5H1S - chains A and F of the 32 polymer chains in the assembly; structure by electron microscopy, 3.50 A resolution.

== Chain A ==
Molecule: 23S rRNA
Organism: Spinacia oleracea
Sequence (2810 nucleotides; each row starts with the number of its first residue; note: 1 number in that range is skipped by the numbering (no residue carries it; nothing is unmodelled there)):
     1 UUCAAACGAG GAAAGGCUUA CGGUGGAUAC CUAGGCACCC AGAGACGAGG AAGGGCGUAU
    61 UAAUCGACGA AAUGCUUCGG GGAGUUGAAA AUAAGCAGAG AUCCGGAGAU UCCCGAAUAG
   121 GUCAACCUUU CGAACUUCUG CUGAAUCCAU GGGCAGGCAA GAGACAACCU GGCGAACUGA
   181 AACAUCUUAG UAGCCAGAGG AAAAGAAAGC AAAAGCGAUU CCCGUAGUAG CGGCGAGCGA
   241 AAUGGGAGCA GCCUAAACCG UGAAAACGGG GUUGUGGGAG AGCAAUACAA GCGUCGUGCU
   301 GCUAGGCGAA UCAGUGGAGU GCGGAACCCU AGAUGGUGAA AGUCCAGUAG CCGAAAGCAU
   361 CACUAGCUUA UGCUCUGACC CGAGUAGCAU GGGGCACGUG GAAUCCCGUG UGAAUCAGCA
   421 AGGACCACCU UGCAAGGCUA AAUACUCCUG GGUGACCGAU AGCGAAGUAG UACCGUGAGG
   481 GAAGGGUGAA AAGAACCCCC AUCGGGGAGU GAAAUAGAAC AUGAAACCGU AAGCUCUCAA
   541 GCAGUGGGAG GGGGACCAGA CCCUGACCGC GUGCCUGUUG AAGAAUGAGC CGGCGACUCA
   601 UAGGCAGUGG CUUGGUUAAG GGAACCCACC GGAGCCGUAG CGAAAGCGAG UCUUCAUAGG
   661 GCAAUUGUCA CUGCUUAUGG ACCCGAACCU GGGUGAUCUA UCCAUGACCA GGAUGAAGCU
   721 UGGGUGAAAC UAAGUGGAGG UCCGAACCGA CUGAUGUUGA AGAAUCAGCG GAUGAGUUGU
   781 GGUUAGGGGU GAAAUGCCAC UCGAACCCAG AGCUAGCUGG UUCUCCCCGA AAUGCGUUGA
   841 GGCGCAGCAG UUGACUGGAC AUCUAGGGGU AAAGCACUGU UUCGGUGCGG GCCGCGAGAG
   901 CGGUACCAAA UCGAGGCAAA CUCUGAAUAC UAGAUAUGAC CUCCAAAUAA CAGGGGUCAA
   961 GGUCGGCCAG UGAGACGAUG GGGGAUAAGC UUCAUCGUCG AGAGGGAAAC AGCCCGGAUC
  1021 ACCAGCUAAG GCCCCUAAAU GACCGCUCAG UGAUAAAGGA GGUAGGGGUG CAGAGACAGC
  1081 CAGGAGGUUU GCCUAGAAGC AGCCACCCUU GAAAGAGUGC GUAAUAGCUC ACUGAUCGAG
  1141 CGCUCUUGCG CCGAAGAUGA ACGGGGCUAA GCGGUCUGCC GAAGCUGUGG GAUGUAAAAA
  1201 AACAUCGGUA GGGGAGCGUU CCGUGUUAGG GAGAAACGCG UGCGUGAGCC GCGUUGGACG
  1261 AAGCGGAAGC GAGAAUGUCG GCUUGAGUAA CGCAAACAUU GGUGAGAAUC CAAUGCCCCG
  1321 AAAACCUAAG GGUUCCUCCG CAAGGUUCGU CCACGGAGGG UGAGUCAGGG CCUAAGAUCA
  1381 GGCCGAAAGG CGUAGUCGAU GGACAACAGG UGAAUAUUCC UGUACUACCC CUUGUUGGUC
  1441 CCGAGGGACG GAGGAGGCUA GGUUAGCCGA AAGAUGGUUA UCGGUUCAAG GACGCAAGGU
  1501 GACCCUGUUU UUCAGGGUAA GAAGGGGUAG AGAAAAUGCC UCGAGCCAAU GUUCGAGUAC
  1561 CAGGCGCUAC GGCGCUGAAG UAACCGAUGC CAUACUCCCA GGAAAAGCUC GAACGACCUU
  1621 CAACAAAAGG GUACCUGUAC CCGAAACCGA CACAGGUAGG UAGGUAGAGA AUACCUAGGG
  1681 GCGCGAGACA ACUCUCUCUA AGGAACUCGG CAAAAUAGCC CCGUAACUUC GGGAGAAGGG
  1741 GUGCCCCCUC ACAAAGGGGG UCGAAGUGAC CAGGCCCGGG CGACUGUUUA CCAAAAACAC
  1801 AGGUCUCCGC AAAGUCGUAA GACCAUGUAU GGGGGCUGAC GCCUGCCCAG UGCCGGAAGG
  1861 UCAAGGAAGU UGGUGACCUG AUGACAGGGG AGCCGGCGAC CGAAGCCCCG GUGAACGGCG
  1921 GCCGUAACUA UAACGGUCCU AAGGUAGCGA AAUUCCUUGU CGGGUAAGUU CCGACCCGCA
  1981 CGAAAGGCGU AACGAUCUGG GCACUGUCUC GGAGAGAGGC UCGGUGAAAU AGACAUGUCU
  2041 GUGAAGAUGC GGACUACCUG CACCUGGACA GAAAGACCCU AUGAAGCUUU ACUGUUCCCU
  2101 GGGAUUGGCU UUGGGCUU
 2119A U
  2120 UCCUGCGCAG CUUAGGUGGA AGGCGAAGAA GGCCCCCUUC CGGGGGGGCC CGAGCCAUCA
  2180 GUGAGAUACC ACUCUGGAAG AGCUAGAAUU CUAACCUUGU GUCAGGACCU ACGGGCCAAG
  2240 GGACAUUCUC AGGUAGACAG UUUCUAUGGG GCGUAGGCCU CCCAAAAGGU AACGGAGGCG
  2300 UGCAAAGGUU UCCUCGGGCC GGACGGAGAU UGGCCCUCGA GUGCAAAGGC AGAAGGGAGC
  2360 UUGACUGCAA GACCCACCCG UCGAGCAGGG ACGAAAGUCG GCCUUAGUGA UCCGACGGUG
  2420 CCGAGUGGAA GGGCCGUCGC UCAACGGAUA AAAGUUACUC UAGGGAUAAC AGGCUGAUCU
  2480 UCCCCAAGAG UUCACAUCGA CGGGAAGGUU UGGCACCUCG AUGUCGGCUC UUCGCCACCU
  2540 GGGGCUGUAG UAUGUUCCAA GGGUUGGGCU GUUCGCCCAU UAAAGCGGUA CGUGAGCUGG
  2600 GUUCAGAACG UCGUGAGACA GUUCGGUCCA UAUCCGGUGU GGGCGUUAGA GCAUUGAGAG
  2660 GACCUUUCCC UAGUACGAGA GGACCGGGAA GGACGCACCU CUGGUGUACC AGUUAUCGUG
  2720 CCCACGGUAA ACGCUGGGUA GCCAAGUGCG GAGCGGAUAA CUGCUGAAAG CAUCUAAGUA
  2780 GUAAGCCCAC CCCAAGAUGA GUGCUCUCCU A
Disordered / not traced: 556-559, 1508-1514
Covalent attachments: covalent link A48-A162; covalent link G143-G151, C259-G269, U856-G962; covalent link G1527-C1539, G2151-C2169

== Chain F ==
Protein: 50S ribosomal protein L3
Organism: Spinacia oleracea
Reference sequence: A0A0K9QEC7 (A0A0K9QEC7_SPIOL); numbering as in UniProt (aligned over 85-305)
Amino-acid sequence (221 residues; row label = number of the first residue in the row):
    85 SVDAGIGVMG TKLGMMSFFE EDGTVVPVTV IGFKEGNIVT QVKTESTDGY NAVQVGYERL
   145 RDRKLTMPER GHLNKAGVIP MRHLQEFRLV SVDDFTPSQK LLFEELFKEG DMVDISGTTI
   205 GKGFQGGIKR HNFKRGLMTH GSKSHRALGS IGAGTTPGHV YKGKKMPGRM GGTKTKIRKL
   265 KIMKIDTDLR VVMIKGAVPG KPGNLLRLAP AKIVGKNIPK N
Disordered / not traced: 85, 298-305

== Chain A / chain F interface ==
Pairs across the interface (156):
  A754(A) - Gly225(F)  phosphate contact
  U755(A) - Lys227(F)  salt bridge to the phosphate
  U1158(A) - Thr240(F)  base contact
  U1158(A) - Pro241(F)  base contact
  U1158(A) - Tyr245(F)  base contact
  A1690(A) - Phe208(F)  hydrogen bond to the sugar
  A1690(A) - Gln209(F)  hydrogen bond to the sugar
  A1691(A) - Phe208(F)  sugar contact
  A1691(A) - Gly210(F)  sugar contact
  C1692(A) - Ile212(F)  phosphate contact
  C1692(A) - His229(F)  phosphate contact
  C1692(A) - Arg230(F)  salt bridge to the phosphate
  U1693(A) - His229(F)  phosphate contact
  U1693(A) - Arg230(F)  phosphate contact
  C1694(A) - His229(F)  salt bridge to the phosphate
  C1706(A) - Leu221(F)  sugar contact
  C1706(A) - His224(F)  hydrogen bond to the base
  U1707(A) - His224(F)  sugar contact
  G1709(A) - His224(F)  hydrogen bond to the base
  C1711(A) - Thr223(F)  base contact
  C1711(A) - His224(F)  base contact
  A1712(A) - Thr223(F)  sugar contact
  G2006(A) - Arg219(F)  base contact
  U2007(A) - Met222(F)  phosphate contact
  U2007(A) - Thr223(F)  sugar contact
  U2007(A) - His224(F)  sugar contact
  C2008(A) - Arg219(F)  salt bridge to the phosphate
  C2008(A) - Leu221(F)  phosphate contact
  C2008(A) - Met222(F)  hydrogen bond to the phosphate
  C2010(A) - Arg219(F)  phosphate contact
  G2011(A) - Lys218(F)  salt bridge to the phosphate
  G2011(A) - Arg219(F)  salt bridge to the phosphate
  G2012(A) - Arg230(F)  salt bridge to the phosphate
  U2038(A) - His243(F)  hydrogen bond to the phosphate
  C2039(A) - Pro241(F)  phosphate contact
  C2039(A) - His243(F)  salt bridge to the phosphate
  G2046(A) - Thr240(F)  base contact
  C2063(A) - Pro251(F)  sugar contact
  C2064(A) - Leu232(F)  sugar contact
  C2064(A) - Ile235(F)  sugar contact
  C2064(A) - Met250(F)  base contact
  U2065(A) - Ile235(F)  sugar contact
  G2066(A) - Ile235(F)  phosphate contact
  G2066(A) - Gly236(F)  sugar contact
  G2066(A) - Ala237(F)  hydrogen bond to the sugar
  G2066(A) - Gly238(F)  hydrogen bond to the sugar
  G2066(A) - Gly242(F)  hydrogen bond to the base
  G2066(A) - His243(F)  base contact
  G2066(A) - Val244(F)  base contact
  G2067(A) - Gly242(F)  sugar contact
  C2527(A) - Gly220(F)  sugar contact
  U2528(A) - Lys218(F)  phosphate contact
  U2528(A) - Leu232(F)  sugar contact
  U2528(A) - Gly233(F)  base contact
  U2528(A) - Ser234(F)  hydrogen bond to the base
  C2529(A) - Phe217(F)  sugar contact
  C2529(A) - Lys218(F)  hydrogen bond to the phosphate
  C2529(A) - Ser234(F)  base contact
  C2529(A) - Lys248(F)  hydrogen bond to the sugar
  U2588(A) - Ala237(F)  sugar contact
  U2588(A) - Thr240(F)  hydrogen bond to the phosphate
  U2588(A) - Pro241(F)  sugar contact
  A2589(A) - Gly238(F)  hydrogen bond to the phosphate
  A2589(A) - Thr239(F)  hydrogen bond to the base
  A2589(A) - Thr240(F)  hydrogen bond to the phosphate
  G2591(A) - Ser234(F)  base contact
  G2591(A) - Gly236(F)  base contact
  G2591(A) - Ala237(F)  sugar contact
  G2591(A) - Gly238(F)  hydrogen bond to the sugar
  U2592(A) - Ser234(F)  hydrogen bond to the sugar
  U2592(A) - Gly236(F)  sugar contact
  G2595(A) - Ser228(F)  sugar contact
  G2595(A) - Gly233(F)  base contact
  C2596(A) - Ser226(F)  sugar contact
  C2596(A) - Lys227(F)  hydrogen bond to the sugar
  C2596(A) - Ser228(F)  sugar contact
  U2597(A) - Gly225(F)  sugar contact
  U2597(A) - Ser226(F)  sugar contact
  U2597(A) - Lys227(F)  phosphate contact
  G2635(A) - His243(F)  hydrogen bond to the sugar
  G2635(A) - Val244(F)  hydrogen bond to the sugar
  G2636(A) - Val244(F)  sugar contact
  G2636(A) - Lys246(F)  sugar contact
  G2636(A) - Gly247(F)  hydrogen bond to the phosphate
  G2636(A) - Lys248(F)  sugar contact
  G2636(A) - Met250(F)  base contact
  U2637(A) - Gly247(F)  hydrogen bond to the phosphate
  U2637(A) - Lys248(F)  sugar contact
  U2637(A) - Met250(F)  sugar contact
  U2637(A) - Pro251(F)  hydrogen bond to the sugar
  G2638(A) - Arg253(F)  hydrogen bond to the sugar
  U2639(A) - Arg253(F)  sugar contact
  G2650(A) - Thr150(F)  sugar contact
  G2650(A) - Pro152(F)  base contact
  G2650(A) - Glu153(F)  hydrogen bond to the sugar
  C2651(A) - Glu153(F)  sugar contact
  C2651(A) - Leu168(F)  sugar contact
  A2652(A) - Gln138(F)  sugar contact
  A2652(A) - Leu168(F)  sugar contact
  A2652(A) - Glu170(F)  hydrogen bond to the sugar
  U2653(A) - Tyr134(F)  hydrogen bond to the sugar
  U2653(A) - Glu170(F)  sugar contact
  U2654(A) - Tyr134(F)  sugar contact
  U2654(A) - Arg172(F)  hydrogen bond to the phosphate
  G2655(A) - Arg172(F)  salt bridge to the phosphate
  G2694(A) - Asn216(F)  hydrogen bond to the phosphate
  A2696(A) - Thr203(F)  phosphate contact
  A2696(A) - Pro283(F)  phosphate contact
  C2697(A) - Lys96(F)  phosphate contact
  C2697(A) - Met99(F)  hydrogen bond to the sugar
  C2697(A) - Thr203(F)  hydrogen bond to the phosphate
  C2697(A) - Ile204(F)  phosphate contact
  C2697(A) - Ala281(F)  sugar contact
  C2697(A) - Val282(F)  sugar contact
  C2697(A) - Pro283(F)  sugar contact
  C2697(A) - Gly284(F)  hydrogen bond to the phosphate
  C2698(A) - Lys285(F)  salt bridge to the phosphate
  U2699(A) - Met99(F)  base contact
  U2699(A) - Met100(F)  hydrogen bond to the sugar
  U2699(A) - Ser101(F)  hydrogen bond to the sugar
  U2699(A) - Pro111(F)  base contact
  G2740(A) - Lys285(F)  salt bridge to the phosphate
  C2741(A) - Ile204(F)  phosphate contact
  C2741(A) - Lys285(F)  salt bridge to the phosphate
  C2742(A) - Lys206(F)  salt bridge to the phosphate
  C2742(A) - Lys213(F)  salt bridge to the phosphate
  U2746(A) - Pro111(F)  sugar contact
  G2747(A) - Ile261(F)  base contact
  G2747(A) - Leu264(F)  sugar contact
  G2747(A) - Lys279(F)  hydrogen bond to the phosphate
  G2747(A) - Gly280(F)  sugar contact
  C2748(A) - Arg262(F)  hydrogen bond to the sugar
  C2748(A) - Lys263(F)  phosphate contact
  C2748(A) - Lys279(F)  salt bridge to the phosphate
  G2749(A) - Lys263(F)  sugar contact
  G2750(A) - Lys263(F)  salt bridge to the phosphate
  G2752(A) - Lys296(F)  base contact
  G2752(A) - Ile297(F)  hydrogen bond to the base
  C2789(A) - Arg262(F)  hydrogen bond to the phosphate
  C2789(A) - Lys296(F)  salt bridge to the phosphate
  C2790(A) - Lys260(F)  phosphate contact
  C2790(A) - Arg262(F)  salt bridge to the phosphate
  C2790(A) - Lys296(F)  salt bridge to the phosphate
  C2791(A) - Lys258(F)  phosphate contact
  C2791(A) - Lys260(F)  phosphate contact
  C2792(A) - Lys258(F)  phosphate contact
  U2801(A) - Asp132(F)  hydrogen bond to the sugar
  C2803(A) - Lys127(F)  phosphate contact
  C2803(A) - Asp132(F)  phosphate contact
  C2803(A) - His156(F)  hydrogen bond to the base
  U2804(A) - Pro152(F)  hydrogen bond to the sugar
  U2804(A) - Gly155(F)  sugar contact
  U2804(A) - His156(F)  hydrogen bond to the sugar
  U2804(A) - Lys159(F)  phosphate contact
  C2805(A) - Met151(F)  sugar contact
  C2805(A) - Pro152(F)  sugar contact
Also at the interface, not in a pair above, chain A (81 interface residues in all): A584, U2009, A2013, A2062, U2530, U2531, A2649, G2660, C2695, A2751, G2802
Also at the interface, not in a pair above, chain F (87 interface residues in all): Gln125, Thr131, Gln169, Ser200, Arg214, Ala231, Lys249, Gly252, Thr257, Thr259

== Overview ==
Chain A and chain F form an interface of 81 and 87 residues respectively; the contacts include 43 hydrogen
bonds and 19 salt bridges. Polar pairs include C1706(A)-His224(F), G1709(A)-His224(F) and G2066(A)-Gly242(F).
Chain A is 23S rRNA and chain F is 50S ribosomal protein L3, both from Spinacia oleracea; the structure,
Structure of the large subunit of the chloro-ribosome, was determined by electron microscopy.
